PDB entry 6V92 | electron microscopy, 20.00 A resolution (very low resolution: no residue pairs are listed; an interface is given only as per-side residue counts) | chains j and f of the 35 polymer chains in the assembly

# Chain j
Molecule: 146-nt DNA strand
Sequence (146 nucleotides; row label = number of the first residue in the row):
   147 ATCAATATCC ACCTGCAGAT TCTACCAAAA GTGTATTTGG AAACTGCTCC ATCAAAAGGC
   207 ATGTTCAGCT GAATTCAGCT GAACATGCCT TTTGATGGAG CAGTTTCCAA ATACACTTTT
   267 GGTAGAATCT GCAGGTGGAT ATTGAT

# Chain f
Molecule: Histone H4
Source organism: Homo sapiens
UniProt: P62805 (H4_HUMAN); residues 0-102 here correspond to UniProt positions 1-103 (UniProt number = residue number + 1)
Chain sequence (103 residues; row label = number of the first residue in the row; numbering starts at 0):
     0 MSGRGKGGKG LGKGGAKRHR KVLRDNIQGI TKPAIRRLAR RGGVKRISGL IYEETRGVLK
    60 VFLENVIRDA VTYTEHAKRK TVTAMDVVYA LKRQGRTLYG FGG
Unresolved in the structure: 0-17
Swiss-Prot annotation at these positions:
  - DNA-binding region: Lys16 to Lys20
  - modified residue: Ser1 (N-acetylserine), Arg3 (Asymmetric dimethylarginine), Lys5 (N6-(2-hydroxyisobutyryl)lysine), Lys8 (N6-(2-hydroxyisobutyryl)lysine), Lys12 (N6-(2-hydroxyisobutyryl)lysine), Lys16 (N6-(2-hydroxyisobutyryl)lysine), Lys20 (N6,N6,N6-trimethyllysine), Lys31 (N6-(2-hydroxyisobutyryl)lysine), Lys44 (N6-(2-hydroxyisobutyryl)lysine), Ser47 (Phosphoserine), Tyr51 (Phosphotyrosine), Lys59 (N6-(2-hydroxyisobutyryl)lysine), Lys77 (N6-(2-hydroxyisobutyryl)lysine), Lys79 (N6-(2-hydroxyisobutyryl)lysine), Thr80 (Phosphothreonine), Tyr88 (Phosphotyrosine), Lys91 (N6-(2-hydroxyisobutyryl)lysine)
  - cross-link (Glycyl lysine isopeptide (Lys-Gly)): Lys12 (interchain with G-Cter in SUMO2), Lys20 (interchain with G-Cter in SUMO2), Lys31 (interchain with G-Cter in SUMO2), Lys59 (interchain with G-Cter in SUMO2), Lys79 (interchain with G-Cter in SUMO2), Lys91 (interchain with G-Cter in SUMO2)

# Chain j / chain f interface
At this resolution (20 A) residue pairs are not listed: 8 residues of chain j and 7 of chain f lie at the interface.

# In short
8 residues of chain j and 7 residues of chain f are in contact. From UniProt: a DNA-binding region on chain f.
Here chain j is a 146-nt DNA strand and chain f is Histone H4 (Homo sapiens). Entry 6V92 (RSC-NCP) was
determined by electron microscopy (same publication as 6V8O).
